Entry 1RK0 (X-ray diffraction, 2.61 A resolution); this record covers chains A and B of the 3 polymer chains in the assembly.

== Chain A ==
Protein: H-2 class I histocompatibility antigen, K-B alpha chain
Source organism: Mus musculus
Notes: fragment: extracellular domain
UniProtKB: P01901 (HA1B_MOUSE); residues 1-274 here correspond to UniProt positions 22-295 (UniProt number = residue number + 21)
Chain sequence (274 residues; each row starts with the number of its first residue):
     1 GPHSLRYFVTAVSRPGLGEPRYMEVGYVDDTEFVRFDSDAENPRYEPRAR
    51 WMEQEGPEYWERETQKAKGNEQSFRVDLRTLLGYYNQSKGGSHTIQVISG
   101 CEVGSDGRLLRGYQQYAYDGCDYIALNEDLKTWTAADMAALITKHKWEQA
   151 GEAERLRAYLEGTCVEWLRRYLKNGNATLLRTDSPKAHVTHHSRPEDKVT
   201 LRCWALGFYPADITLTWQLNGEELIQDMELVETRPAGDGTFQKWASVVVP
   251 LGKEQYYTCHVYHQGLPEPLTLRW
Disulfides: C101-C164, C203-C259
Covalently attached groups: N-acetylglucosamine (NAG) linked to N86
UniProt features mapped onto this chain:
  - glycosylation (N-linked (GlcNAc...) asparagine): N86, N176
What the authors report for this chain:
  - post-translational modification sites: N86
  - conformationally variable residues: S73
  - contacts within the chain: E24-N70 (hydrogen bond)

== Chain B ==
Protein: Beta-2-microglobulin
Source organism: Mus musculus
UniProtKB: P01887 (B2MG_MOUSE); residues 1-99 here correspond to UniProt positions 21-119 (UniProt number = residue number + 20)
Chain sequence (99 residues; each row starts with the number of its first residue):
     1 IQKTPQIQVYSRHPPENGKPNILNCYVTQFHPPHIEIQMLKNGKKIPKVE
    51 MSDMSFSKDWSFYILAHTEFTPTETDTYACRVKHDSMAEPKTVYWDRDM
Disulfides: C25-C80

== How chain A and chain B interact ==
Residue-residue contacts (61; chain A residue first):
  F8(A) - S55(B)
  F8(A) - F56(B)  hydrophobic
  V9(A) - F56(B)
  T10(A) - M54(B)
  T10(A) - F56(B)
  T10(A) - F62(B)
  V12(A) - P33(B)  hydrophobic
  M23(A) - M54(B)  hydrophobic
  V25(A) - M54(B)  hydrophobic
  Y27(A) - D53(B)
  Y27(A) - M54(B)  hydrogen bond (side chain-backbone)
  E32(A) - S52(B)
  E32(A) - D53(B)  hydrogen bond (side chain-backbone)
  R35(A) - M51(B)
  R48(A) - M51(B)  hydrogen bond (side chain-backbone)
  R48(A) - S52(B)
  T94(A) - P33(B)
  Q96(A) - H31(B)  hydrogen bond
  Q96(A) - F56(B)
  Q96(A) - W60(B)  hydrogen bond (side chain-backbone)
  Q96(A) - F62(B)
  V97(A) - F56(B)
  I98(A) - F56(B)  hydrophobic
  I98(A) - W60(B)  hydrophobic
  Q115(A) - W60(B)
  Y116(A) - W60(B)
  A117(A) - W60(B)
  D119(A) - I1(B)
  D119(A) - H31(B)
  G120(A) - H31(B)  hydrogen bond (backbone-side chain)
  G120(A) - D59(B)
  G120(A) - W60(B)
  C121(A) - I1(B)  hydrophobic
  D122(A) - W60(B)  hydrogen bond
  T190(A) - M99(B)  hydrogen bond (side chain-backbone)
  H192(A) - D98(B)  hydrogen bond (side chain-backbone)
  H192(A) - M99(B)  hydrogen bond (side chain-backbone)
  R202(A) - M99(B)  hydrogen bond (side chain-backbone)
  W204(A) - M99(B)
  L206(A) - P14(B)  hydrophobic
  G207(A) - R12(B)
  V231(A) - Q8(B)
  E232(A) - Q29(B)
  E232(A) - Y63(B)  hydrogen bond
  R234(A) - Q8(B)  hydrogen bond
  R234(A) - Y10(B)
  R234(A) - Y26(B)
  P235(A) - Y10(B)  hydrogen bond (backbone-side chain)
  P235(A) - N24(B)
  P235(A) - Y26(B)
  P235(A) - D53(B)
  P235(A) - L65(B)  hydrophobic
  A236(A) - R12(B)
  A236(A) - I22(B)
  A236(A) - N24(B)  hydrogen bond (backbone-side chain)
  G237(A) - N24(B)  hydrogen bond (backbone-side chain)
  G237(A) - H67(B)
  D238(A) - R12(B)  salt bridge
  T240(A) - R12(B)  hydrogen bond
  Q242(A) - Y10(B)
  Q242(A) - S11(B)  hydrogen bond (side chain-backbone)
Interface residues without a listed pair, chain A (37 interface residues in all): H188
Interface residues without a listed pair, chain B (27 interface residues in all): K3

== Overview ==
37 residues of chain A face 27 of chain B across their interface; the contacts include 18 hydrogen bonds and 1
salt bridge. Polar contacts include D238(A)-R12(B), Y27(A)-M54(B) and E32(A)-D53(B). Covalently linked
N-acetylglucosamine: at N86(A). The paper reports a modification site at N86(A); conformational variability at
S73(A).
Chain A is H-2 class I histocompatibility antigen, K-B alpha chain and chain B is Beta-2-microglobulin, both
from Mus musculus; the structure, Mhc Class I H-2Kb Heavy Chain Complexed With beta-2 Microglobulin and Herpes
Simplex Virus Glycoprotein B ..., was determined by X-ray diffraction (same publication as 1RJY, 1RJZ and
1RK1).
